Entry 8VBK (X-ray diffraction, 1.89 A resolution); this record covers chains L and H.

[Chain L]
Name: Bovine Fab ElsE5 light chain
Source organism: Bos taurus
Notes: antibody fragment or engineered binder
Amino-acid sequence (216 residues; numbered 1 to 212 plus 5 insertion-coded residues; 1 number in that range is skipped by the numbering (no residue carries it; nothing is unmodelled there); the number before each row is that of its first residue; a row labelled like 27A-27B holds insertion residues (27A, then the next letters in order)):
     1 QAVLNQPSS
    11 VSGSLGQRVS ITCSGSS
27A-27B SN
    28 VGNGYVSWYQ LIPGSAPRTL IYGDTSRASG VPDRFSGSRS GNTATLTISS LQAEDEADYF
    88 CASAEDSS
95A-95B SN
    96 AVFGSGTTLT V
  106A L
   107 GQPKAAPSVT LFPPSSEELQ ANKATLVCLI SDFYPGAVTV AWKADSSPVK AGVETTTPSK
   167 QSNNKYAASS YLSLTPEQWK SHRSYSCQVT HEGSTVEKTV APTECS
Not modelled in the structure: 1, 212
Disulfides: Cys23-Cys88, Cys134-Cys193

[Chain H]
Name: Bovine Fab ElsE5 heavy chain
Source organism: Bos taurus
Notes: antibody fragment or engineered binder
Amino-acid sequence (265 residues; each row starts with the number of its first residue; a row labelled like 82A-82C holds insertion residues (82A, then the next letters in order)):
     1 QVQLQESGPS LVKPSQTLSL TCTTSGFSLS DKTVGWVRQA PGKALEWLGS IDTSGRTGYN
    61 PGLKSRLDIT KDNPKRQVSL SL
82A-82C SSV
    83 TTADSATYYC TTVHQQTRKG CPDGWSFGWD CGFHGYGRED CYDDCTDILS SQTLSPTDTY
   143 EFHVDAWGQG LLVTVSSAST KGPSVFPLAP SSKSTSGGTA ALGCLVKDYF PEPVTVSWNS
   203 GALTSGVHTF PAVLQSSGLY SLSSVVTVPS SSLGTQTYIC NVNHKPSNTK VDKKVEPKSC
Not modelled in the structure: 1, 116-120
Disulfides: Cys22-Cys92, Cys103-Cys123, Cys113-Cys127, Cys186-Cys242

[Chain L / chain H interface]
Residue-residue contacts (84; chain L residue first):
  Asn30(L) - Thr141(H)
  Asn30(L) - Tyr142(H)  hydrogen bond (side chain-backbone)
  Tyr32(L) - His96(H)
  Tyr32(L) - Glu143(H)
  Tyr32(L) - Phe144(H)
  Tyr32(L) - His145(H)  hydrogen bond
  Ser34(L) - Phe144(H)
  Ser34(L) - His145(H)
  Tyr36(L) - His145(H)
  Tyr36(L) - Val146(H)  hydrogen bond (side chain-backbone)
  Tyr36(L) - Trp149(H)  hydrophobic
  Leu38(L) - Gln39(H)
  Leu38(L) - Leu45(H)  hydrophobic
  Ala43(L) - Gly150(H)
  Pro44(L) - Tyr91(H)
  Pro44(L) - Trp149(H)
  Thr46(L) - Val146(H)  hydrogen bond (side chain-backbone)
  Thr46(L) - Asp147(H)
  Thr46(L) - Trp149(H)  hydrogen bond
  Tyr49(L) - His145(H)
  Phe87(L) - Gln39(H)
  Phe87(L) - Ala44(H)  hydrophobic
  Phe87(L) - Leu45(H)
  Ala91(L) - Tyr142(H)
  Ala91(L) - Phe144(H)  hydrophobic
  Asp93(L) - Tyr142(H)  hydrogen bond (backbone-side chain)
  Ser94(L) - Tyr142(H)
  Ser95(L) - Gln97(H)
  Ser95(L) - Gln98(H)
  Ser95(L) - Thr99(H)
  Ser95(L) - Tyr142(H)
  Ser95(L) - Glu143(H)
  Ser95(L) - Phe144(H)
  Ser95A(L) - Trp47(H)  hydrogen bond (backbone-side chain)
  Ser95A(L) - Ser50(H)
  Ser95A(L) - Gly58(H)
  Ser95A(L) - Tyr59(H)
  Ser95A(L) - Gln97(H)
  Asn95B(L) - Pro61(H)
  Ala96(L) - Trp47(H)
  Ala96(L) - Phe144(H)  hydrophobic
  Phe98(L) - Val37(H)  hydrophobic
  Phe98(L) - Leu45(H)
  Phe98(L) - Trp47(H)
  Gly99(L) - Ala44(H)
  Ser100(L) - Ala44(H)
  Thr116(L) - Ser176(H)
  Phe118(L) - Leu170(H)
  Phe118(L) - Ala171(H)
  Phe118(L) - Ala183(H)
  Pro119(L) - Lys260(H)
  Ser121(L) - Phe168(H)
  Ser121(L) - Pro169(H)
  Glu123(L) - Phe168(H)
  Glu123(L) - Pro169(H)
  Glu123(L) - Lys255(H)  salt bridge
  Glu124(L) - Phe168(H)
  Glu124(L) - Lys189(H)  salt bridge
  Lys129(L) - Lys189(H)
  Thr131(L) - Leu187(H)
  Thr131(L) - Lys189(H)
  Val133(L) - Leu170(H)  hydrophobic
  Val133(L) - Ser225(H)
  Leu135(L) - Phe212(H)  hydrophobic
  Leu135(L) - Val227(H)  hydrophobic
  Ile136(L) - Phe212(H)
  Glu160(L) - Gln217(H)
  Glu160(L) - Ser218(H)  hydrogen bond (side chain-backbone)
  Thr162(L) - Pro213(H)
  Thr162(L) - Val215(H)
  Ser165(L) - Pro213(H)
  Lys166(L) - His210(H)
  Gln167(L) - His210(H)
  Ala173(L) - His210(H)
  Ala173(L) - Phe212(H)  hydrophobic
  Ala174(L) - Phe212(H)
  Ser175(L) - Phe212(H)
  Tyr177(L) - Leu187(H)  hydrophobic
  Tyr177(L) - Val215(H)  hydrophobic
  Tyr177(L) - Leu224(H)
  Tyr177(L) - Ser225(H)  hydrogen bond
  Lys204(L) - Lys175(H)
  Glu210(L) - Cys262(H)
  Cys211(L) - Cys262(H)  hydrogen bond
Interface residues without a listed pair, chain L (47 interface residues in all): Arg45, Ala89, Thr161, Ser179
Interface residues without a listed pair, chain H (53 interface residues in all): Lys43, Glu46, Asn60, Asp140, Gln151, Leu184, Asp190, Ala214, Ser223

[Summary]
Chain L and chain H form an interface of 47 and 53 residues respectively; the contacts include 10 hydrogen
bonds and 2 salt bridges. Polar contacts include Glu123(L)-Lys255(H), Glu124(L)-Lys189(H) and
Asn30(L)-Tyr142(H).
Here chain L is Bovine Fab ElsE5 light chain and chain H is Bovine Fab ElsE5 heavy chain, both from Bos
taurus. Entry 8VBK (Structure of bovine anti-HIV Fab ElsE5) was determined by X-ray diffraction together with
8TQ1, 8V4I, 8VBJ, 8VBL, 8VBM, 8VBN and 4 further entries from the same study.
